PDB entry 4ZN3 | X-ray diffraction, 2.30 A resolution | chains A and B

# Chain A
Molecule: Transcription elongation factor Spt5
Source organism: Methanocaldococcus jannaschii DSM 2661
UniProtKB: Q57818 (SPT5_METJA); numbering as in UniProt (aligned over 1-147)
Sequence (147 residues; numbered 1 to 147; the number before each row is that of its first residue):
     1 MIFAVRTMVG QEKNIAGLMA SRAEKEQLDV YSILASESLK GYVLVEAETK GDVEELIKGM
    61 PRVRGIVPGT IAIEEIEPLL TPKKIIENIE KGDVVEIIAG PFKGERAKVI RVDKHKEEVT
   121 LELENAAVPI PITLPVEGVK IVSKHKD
Ion coordination: Fe ion site 1: Glu90, His145 (shared with His-5(B), His-3(B) of chain B); Fe ion site 2: Asp147 (shared with His-6(B), His-4(B), Asp48(B) of chain B)

# Chain B
Molecule: Transcription elongation factor Spt4
Source organism: Methanocaldococcus jannaschii DSM 2661
UniProtKB: Q57839 (SPT4_METJA); numbering as in UniProt (aligned over 2-59)
Sequence (72 residues; each row starts with the number of its first residue; numbers below 1 keep their minus sign (Met-12 is residue -12)):
   -12 MGSSHHHHHH SQDPRACLKC KYLTNDEICP ICHSPTSENW IGLLIVINPE KSEIAKKAGI
    48 DIKGKYALSV KE
Disordered / not traced: -12 to -8
Construct notes: expression tag (-12 to 1)
Ion coordination: Fe ion site 1: His-6, His-4, Asp48 (shared with Asp147(A) of chain A); Fe ion site 2: His-5, His-3 (shared with Glu90(A), His145(A) of chain A); Zn2+: Cys4, Cys7, Cys16, Cys19

# Chain A / chain B interface
Pairs across the interface - 54 pairs, chain A then chain B:
  Ile2(A) with Ile41(B), hydrophobic
  Lys13(A) with Leu30(B)
  Ala16(A) with Leu30(B), hydrophobic; Ile32(B)
  Gly17(A) with Ile32(B)
  Ala20(A) with Ile32(B), hydrophobic
  Glu24(A) with Lys50(B), salt bridge
  Val30(A) with Ile34(B)
  Tyr31(A) with Val33(B); Ile34(B), hydrogen bond (backbone-backbone); Asn35(B), hydrogen bond (backbone-backbone); Lys38(B); Ser39(B)
  Ser32(A) with Ile32(B); Ser39(B), hydrogen bond; Ile41(B)
  Ile33(A) with Leu30(B); Leu31(B); Ile32(B), hydrogen bond (backbone-backbone); Ile34(B), hydrophobic
  Leu34(A) with Leu30(B); Ile41(B), hydrophobic
  Ala35(A) with Gly29(B); Leu30(B), hydrogen bond (backbone-backbone)
  Glu37(A) with Ile28(B); Gly29(B), hydrogen bond (side chain-backbone)
  Glu46(A) with Lys38(B); Ser39(B), hydrogen bond; Glu40(B), hydrogen bond (side chain-backbone); Ile41(B), hydrogen bond (side chain-backbone)
  Ile73(A) with Glu40(B); Lys44(B)
  Ile76(A) with Ile41(B), hydrophobic
  Glu77(A) with Lys44(B), salt bridge
  Leu79(A) with Leu55(B)
  Leu80(A) with Lys44(B); Ala45(B); Leu55(B)
  Pro82(A) with Ile28(B), hydrophobic; Leu55(B), hydrophobic; Ser56(B)
  Ile85(A) with Asn26(B); Ile28(B), hydrophobic; Lys58(B)
  Glu87(A) with Asn26(B), hydrogen bond
  Glu90(A) with His-5(B), salt bridge; His-3(B), salt bridge
  Lys144(A) with His-3(B)
  His145(A) with His-5(B); His-3(B)
  Asp147(A) with His-7(B); His-6(B); His-5(B), hydrogen bond (side chain-backbone); His-4(B), hydrogen bond (side chain-backbone)
Other interface residues (no listed pair), chain A (28 interface residues in all): Ala23, Ser36
Other interface residues (no listed pair), chain B (26 interface residues in all): Trp27, Lys52

# Overview
28 residues of chain A and 26 residues of chain B are in contact, with 12 hydrogen bonds and 4 salt bridges.
Polar pairs include Glu24(A)-Lys50(B), Glu77(A)-Lys44(B) and Glu90(A)-His-5(B). Glu90(A), His145(A), His-5(B)
and His-3(B) coordinate Fe ion site 2.
Here chain A is Transcription elongation factor Spt5 and chain B is Transcription elongation factor Spt4, both
from Methanocaldococcus jannaschii DSM 2661. Entry 4ZN3 (Crystal Structure of MjSpt4:Spt5 complex conformation
B) was determined by X-ray diffraction, deposited together with 4ZN1.
